Entry 7V2Z (X-ray diffraction, 2.10 A resolution); this record covers chains A and B.

Chain A:
Name: Core protein
From: Zika virus
Notes: EC 3.4.21.91, 3.6.1.15, 3.6.4.13
UniProt: A0A1B0YUR2 (A0A1B0YUR2_ZIKV); residues 178-617 here correspond to UniProt positions 1680-2119 (UniProt number = residue number + 1502)
Sequence (440 residues; row label = number of the first residue in the row):
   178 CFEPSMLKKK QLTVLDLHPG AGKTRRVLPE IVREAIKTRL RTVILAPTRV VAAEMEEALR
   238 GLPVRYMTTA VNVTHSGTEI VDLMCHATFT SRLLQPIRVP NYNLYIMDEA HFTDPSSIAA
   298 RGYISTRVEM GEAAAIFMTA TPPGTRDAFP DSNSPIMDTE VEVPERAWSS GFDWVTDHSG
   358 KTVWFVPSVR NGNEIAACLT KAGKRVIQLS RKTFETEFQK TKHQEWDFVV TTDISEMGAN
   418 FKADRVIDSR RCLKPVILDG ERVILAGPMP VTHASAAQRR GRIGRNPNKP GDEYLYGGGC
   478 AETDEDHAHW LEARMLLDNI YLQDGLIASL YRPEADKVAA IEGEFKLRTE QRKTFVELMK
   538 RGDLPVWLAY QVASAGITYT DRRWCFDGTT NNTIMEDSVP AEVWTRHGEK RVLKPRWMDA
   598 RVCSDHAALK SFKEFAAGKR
Bound ions: Mn2+: Thr201 (together with ATP)
Residues lining bound ligands: ATP (adenosine-5'-triphosphate): His195, Pro196, Gly197, Ala198, Gly199, Lys200, Thr201, Arg202, Glu286, Glu413, Met414, Gly415, Ala416, Gln455, Arg459, Arg462

Chain B:
Molecule: 5-nt RNA strand
Sequence (5 nucleotides; row label = number of the first residue in the row):
     1 AGAUC

Interface between chain A and chain B:
Pairs across the interface - 36 pairs, chain A then chain B:
  Pro224(A) - A3(B)  phosphate contact
  Thr225(A) - A3(B)  phosphate contact
  Thr225(A) - U4(B)  phosphate contact
  Arg226(A) - U4(B)  hydrogen bond to the phosphate
  Arg226(A) - C5(B)  salt bridge to the phosphate
  Thr245(A) - C5(B)  hydrogen bond to the phosphate
  Cys262(A) - U4(B)  sugar contact
  Ala264(A) - A3(B)  sugar contact
  Ala264(A) - U4(B)  sugar contact
  Thr265(A) - U4(B)  hydrogen bond to the sugar
  Thr265(A) - C5(B)  sugar contact
  Phe289(A) - G2(B)  sugar contact
  Phe289(A) - A3(B)  sugar contact
  Asp291(A) - G2(B)  hydrogen bond to the base
  Asp291(A) - A3(B)  sugar contact
  Pro364(A) - A1(B)  sugar contact
  Ser365(A) - A1(B)  phosphate contact
  Val366(A) - A1(B)  hydrogen bond to the phosphate
  Ser387(A) - G2(B)  phosphate contact
  Arg388(A) - G2(B)  hydrogen bond to the phosphate
  Arg388(A) - A3(B)  salt bridge to the phosphate
  Arg388(A) - U4(B)  salt bridge to the phosphate
  Thr409(A) - A1(B)  hydrogen bond to the phosphate
  Thr409(A) - G2(B)  hydrogen bond to the phosphate
  Asp410(A) - A1(B)  hydrogen bond to the sugar
  Asp410(A) - G2(B)  sugar contact
  Ile411(A) - G2(B)  sugar contact
  Ile411(A) - A3(B)  phosphate contact
  Leu430(A) - A1(B)  base contact
  Pro432(A) - A1(B)  base contact
  Leu442(A) - A1(B)  base contact
  Lys537(A) - C5(B)  base contact
  Asp540(A) - A3(B)  base contact
  Asp540(A) - U4(B)  hydrogen bond to the base
  Asp540(A) - C5(B)  base contact
  Arg598(A) - A1(B)  base contact
Interface residues without a listed pair, chain A (27 interface residues in all): Met244, Thr246, His486, Ser601

Overview:
27 residues of chain A and 5 residues of chain B are in contact, with 10 hydrogen bonds and 3 salt bridges.
Among the polar pairs are Asp291(A)-G2(B), Asp540(A)-U4(B) and Thr265(A)-U4(B). Chain A binds ATP.
Here chain A is Core protein (Zika virus) and chain B is a 5-nt RNA strand. Entry 7V2Z (ZIKV NS3helicase in
complex with ssRNA and ATP-Mn2+) was determined by X-ray diffraction.
